PDB entry 1RF4 | X-ray diffraction, 2.20 A resolution | chain A

Chain A:
Protein: 5-enolpyruvylshikimate-3-phosphate synthase
From: Streptococcus pneumoniae
Notes: EC 2.5.1.19
UniProt: Q9S400 (AROA_STRPN); residues 1-427 here = UniProt positions 1-427
Chain sequence (427 residues; numbered 1 to 427; the number before each row is that of its first residue):
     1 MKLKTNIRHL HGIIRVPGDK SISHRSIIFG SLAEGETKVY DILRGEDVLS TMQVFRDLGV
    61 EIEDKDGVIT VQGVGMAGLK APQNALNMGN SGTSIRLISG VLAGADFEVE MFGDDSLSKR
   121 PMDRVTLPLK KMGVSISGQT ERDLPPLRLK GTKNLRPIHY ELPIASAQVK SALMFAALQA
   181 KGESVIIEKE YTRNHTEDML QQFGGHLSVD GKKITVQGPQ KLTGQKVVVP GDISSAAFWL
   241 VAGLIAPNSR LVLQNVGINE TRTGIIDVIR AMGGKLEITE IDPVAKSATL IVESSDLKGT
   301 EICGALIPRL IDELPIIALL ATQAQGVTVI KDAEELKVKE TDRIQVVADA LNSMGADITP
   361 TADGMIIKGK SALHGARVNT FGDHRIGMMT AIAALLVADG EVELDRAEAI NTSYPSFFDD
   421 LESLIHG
Residues lining bound ligands: SPQ ((3R,4S,5R)-5-{[(1R)-1-carboxy-2-fluoro-1-(phosphonooxy)ethyl]oxy}-4-hydroxy-3-(phosphonooxy)cyclohex-1-ene-1-carboxylic acid): Lys-20, Ser-21, Arg-25, Asp-47, Asn-90, Ser-91, Gly-92, Thr-93, Arg-96, Arg-120, Arg-124, Ala-165, Ser-166, Ala-167, Gln-168, Val-169, Arg-193, Ile-311, Asp-312, Glu-335, Lys-339, Glu-340, Arg-343, His-384, Arg-385
Swiss-Prot annotation at these positions:
  - active site: Asp-312 (Proton acceptor)
  - binding site (phosphoenolpyruvate): Lys-20, Gly-92, Arg-120, Gln-168, Arg-343, Arg-385
  - binding site (3-phosphoshikimate): Ser-21, Arg-25, Ser-166, Ala-167, Gln-168, Asp-312, Lys-339

In short:
Chain A binds compound SPQ. From UniProt: active-site residue Asp-312, 6 phosphoenolpyruvate-binding residues
and 7 residues binding 3-phosphoshikimate.
Chain A is 5-enolpyruvylshikimate-3-phosphate synthase (Streptococcus pneumoniae); the structure, Structural
Studies of Streptococcus pneumoniae EPSP Synthase, Tetrahedral intermediate Bound State, was determined by
X-ray diffraction, deposited together with 1RF5 and 1RF6.
